Entry 7QH2 (electron microscopy, 2.43 A resolution); this record covers chains D and E of the 6 polymer chains in the assembly.

Chain D:
Name: Lactate dehydrogenase (NAD(+), ferredoxin) subunit LctC
Source organism: Acetobacterium woodii
Notes: EC 1.3.1.110
Reference sequence: H6LBB1 (LCTC_ACEWD); residue numbers follow UniProt; this construct covers 1-418
Amino-acid sequence (418 residues; numbered 1 to 418; the number before each row is that of its first residue):
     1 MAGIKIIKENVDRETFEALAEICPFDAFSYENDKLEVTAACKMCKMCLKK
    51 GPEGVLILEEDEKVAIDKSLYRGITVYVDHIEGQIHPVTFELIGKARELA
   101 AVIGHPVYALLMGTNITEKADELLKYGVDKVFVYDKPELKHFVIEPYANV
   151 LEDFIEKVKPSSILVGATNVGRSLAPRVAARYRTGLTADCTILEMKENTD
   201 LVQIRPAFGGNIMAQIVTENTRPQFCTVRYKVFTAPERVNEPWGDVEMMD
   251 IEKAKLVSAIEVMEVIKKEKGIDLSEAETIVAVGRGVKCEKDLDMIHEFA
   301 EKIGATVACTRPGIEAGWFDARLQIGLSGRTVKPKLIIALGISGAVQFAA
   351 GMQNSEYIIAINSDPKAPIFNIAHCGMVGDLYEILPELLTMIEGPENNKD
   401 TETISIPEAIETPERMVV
Not modelled in the structure: 1-61, 399-418
Small-molecule neighbours:
  - FAD (flavin-adenine dinucleotide), molecule 1: Leu186, Thr187, Ala188, Arg205, Ala207, Phe208, Ile212, Ala214, Ile216
  - FAD, molecule 2: Gly284, Arg285, Gly286, Lys288, Thr310, Arg311, Pro312, Gln324, Ile325, Gly326, Leu327, Ser328, Gly329, Gly341, Ile342, Ser343, Ala345, Gln347, Phe348, Ile361, Asn362, Ser363, Asp364, Ala367, Gly379, Asp380, Leu381, Tyr382
Swiss-Prot annotation at these positions:
  - binding site (FAD): Arg285, Ile325 to Ser328, Ser343 to Phe348, Asn362, Asp380, Leu381
Reported in the primary citation:
  - binding site for flavin-adenine dinucleotide: Arg205
  - mutagenesis - R205A: abolished catalytic activity on FBEC/FBEB
  - mutagenesis - D189A, R205A: unchanged catalytic activity on DCPIP with NADH
  - mutagenesis - D189A: decreased catalytic activity on FBEC
  - mutagenesis - C41A/C44A/C47A: abolished catalytic activity

Chain E:
Name: Lactate dehydrogenase (NAD(+), ferredoxin) subunit LctB
Source organism: Acetobacterium woodii
Notes: EC 1.3.1.110
Reference sequence: H6LBB0 (LCTB_ACEWD); residues 3-265 here correspond to UniProt positions 2-264 (UniProt number = residue number - 1)
Amino-acid sequence (265 residues; numbered 1 to 265; the number before each row is that of its first residue):
     1 MSKILVCIKQVPGTSNVEVDPETGVLIRDGVESKLNPYDLFGLETAFRLK
    51 EQLGGTITTLSMGPMQSKEVLMESFYMGADEGCLLSDRKFGGADVVATSY
   101 TLAQGTKRLGDFDLIICGKQTTDGDTAQVGPEMAEFLGIPHVTNVIKILA
   151 ADEKGLTLQMNMEESLEIQRVPYPCLITVDKDIYTPRLPSYKRKLDISKN
   201 PEIKILTLKDMYDTNEKKYGLSGSPTQVERIFPPESNVEKTSFEGDGKVL
   251 AKALLGILTEKKYLG
Sequence notes: initiating methionine (1); expression tag (2)
Small-molecule neighbours: FAD (flavin-adenine dinucleotide): Cys7, Ile8, Lys9, Asn36, Asp39, Leu60, Ser61, Met62, Ala93, Asp94, Val95, Thr98, Leu102, Cys117, Gly118, Lys119, Gln120, Thr121, Asp123, Gly124, Asp125, Thr126, Ala127, Gln128, Val129, Gly130, Thr226, Val228
Reported in the primary citation:
  - binding site for flavin-adenine dinucleotide: Thr226, Val228

Chain D / chain E interface:
Pairs across the interface (151; chain D residue first):
  Phe142(D) - Glu167(E)
  Phe142(D) - Gln169(E)
  Ile144(D) - His141(E)
  Glu145(D) - Pro140(E)
  Thr168(D) - Glu163(E)
  Asn169(D) - Asn144(E)
  Asn169(D) - Asn161(E)  hydrogen bond (side chain-backbone)
  Asn169(D) - Met162(E)
  Asn169(D) - Glu163(E)
  Arg172(D) - Ala127(E)
  Ser173(D) - His141(E)
  Ser173(D) - Thr143(E)  hydrogen bond
  Pro176(D) - Gln128(E)
  Pro176(D) - Pro131(E)  hydrophobic
  Pro176(D) - Glu132(E)
  Arg177(D) - Pro131(E)
  Arg177(D) - Ala134(E)  hydrogen bond (side chain-backbone)
  Arg177(D) - Glu135(E)  salt bridge
  Arg177(D) - Ile139(E)  hydrogen bond (side chain-backbone)
  Arg177(D) - His141(E)
  Ala179(D) - Glu132(E)
  Ala180(D) - Glu132(E)
  Ala180(D) - Glu135(E)
  Ala180(D) - Phe136(E)
  Arg181(D) - Glu135(E)  salt bridge
  Arg183(D) - Tyr100(E)
  Arg183(D) - Lys218(E)  hydrogen bond (side chain-backbone)
  Arg183(D) - Gly223(E)
  Arg183(D) - Pro225(E)
  Thr184(D) - Val96(E)
  Thr184(D) - Pro225(E)
  Gly185(D) - Pro225(E)
  Gly185(D) - Thr226(E)
  Leu186(D) - Gln128(E)  hydrogen bond (backbone-side chain)
  Leu186(D) - Thr226(E)
  Ala188(D) - Thr126(E)
  Ile204(D) - Phe232(E)  hydrophobic
  Arg205(D) - Gly124(E)  hydrogen bond (side chain-backbone)
  Arg205(D) - Asp125(E)  hydrogen bond (side chain-backbone)
  Arg205(D) - Thr126(E)
  Ala207(D) - Asp125(E)
  Phe208(D) - Ser15(E)
  Phe208(D) - Val17(E)  hydrophobic
  Phe208(D) - Leu26(E)  hydrophobic
  Phe208(D) - Thr122(E)
  Phe208(D) - Asp123(E)
  Phe208(D) - Asp125(E)  hydrogen bond (backbone-side chain)
  Gly209(D) - Asp125(E)  hydrogen bond (backbone-side chain)
  Gly210(D) - Pro234(E)
  Asn211(D) - Ser15(E)  hydrogen bond (side chain-backbone)
  Asn211(D) - Asn16(E)
  Asn211(D) - Val17(E)
  Asn211(D) - Pro234(E)
  Ile212(D) - Val17(E)
  Ile212(D) - Phe232(E)
  Ile212(D) - Pro234(E)
  Met213(D) - Ile231(E)
  Met213(D) - Phe232(E)  hydrogen bond (backbone-backbone)
  Met213(D) - Pro234(E)  hydrophobic
  Ala214(D) - Arg230(E)
  Ala214(D) - Ile231(E)  hydrophobic
  Gln215(D) - Gln227(E)
  Gln215(D) - Val228(E)
  Gln215(D) - Glu229(E)  hydrogen bond
  Gln215(D) - Arg230(E)  hydrogen bond (backbone-backbone)
  Ile216(D) - Thr226(E)
  Ile216(D) - Gln227(E)
  Ile216(D) - Val228(E)  hydrophobic
  Val217(D) - Thr226(E)
  Val217(D) - Gln227(E)
  Val217(D) - Glu229(E)
  Thr218(D) - Pro225(E)
  Thr218(D) - Thr226(E)
  Glu219(D) - Gln227(E)  hydrogen bond
  Thr221(D) - Pro225(E)
  Lys231(D) - Lys261(E)
  Lys231(D) - Lys262(E)  hydrogen bond (backbone-side chain)
  Lys231(D) - Tyr263(E)
  Val232(D) - Lys262(E)
  Phe233(D) - Lys262(E)
  Thr234(D) - Lys262(E)
  Ala259(D) - Arg170(E)
  Ala259(D) - Pro172(E)
  Ile260(D) - Pro140(E)  hydrophobic
  Ile260(D) - His141(E)
  Ile260(D) - Val142(E)  hydrophobic
  Ile260(D) - Gln169(E)
  Ile260(D) - Arg170(E)
  Ile260(D) - Val171(E)  hydrophobic
  Glu261(D) - Gln169(E)
  Glu261(D) - Arg170(E)  hydrogen bond (backbone-backbone)
  Val262(D) - Glu167(E)
  Val262(D) - Ile168(E)
  Met263(D) - Ile168(E)  hydrogen bond (backbone-backbone)
  Met263(D) - Arg170(E)
  Glu264(D) - Leu166(E)
  Glu264(D) - Glu167(E)
  Glu264(D) - Ile168(E)  hydrogen bond (backbone-backbone)
  Val265(D) - Ser165(E)
  Val265(D) - Leu166(E)
  Ile266(D) - Ser165(E)
  Ile266(D) - Leu166(E)  hydrogen bond (backbone-backbone)
  Ile266(D) - Ile168(E)  hydrophobic
  Lys267(D) - Glu164(E)  salt bridge
  Lys268(D) - Asn161(E)
  Lys268(D) - Met162(E)  hydrogen bond (side chain-backbone)
  Lys268(D) - Glu164(E)  hydrogen bond (backbone-backbone)
  Lys268(D) - Leu166(E)
  Lys302(D) - Tyr263(E)
  Ile303(D) - Gly265(E)
  Lys335(D) - Tyr263(E)
  Leu336(D) - Leu258(E)  hydrophobic
  Leu336(D) - Tyr263(E)
  Tyr357(D) - Lys261(E)
  Ile359(D) - Leu254(E)  hydrophobic
  Ile361(D) - Leu254(E)  hydrophobic
  Asn371(D) - Lys240(E)  hydrogen bond (backbone-side chain)
  Ala373(D) - Lys240(E)
  His374(D) - Val238(E)
  His374(D) - Glu239(E)
  His374(D) - Lys240(E)
  His374(D) - Thr241(E)  hydrogen bond (backbone-backbone)
  Cys375(D) - Thr241(E)
  Cys375(D) - Phe243(E)  hydrophobic
  Cys375(D) - Ile257(E)  hydrophobic
  Gly376(D) - Thr241(E)  hydrogen bond (backbone-backbone)
  Gly376(D) - Ser242(E)
  Gly376(D) - Phe243(E)  hydrogen bond (backbone-backbone)
  Met377(D) - Phe243(E)
  Met377(D) - Leu250(E)  hydrophobic
  Met377(D) - Ala253(E)
  Met377(D) - Leu254(E)
  Val378(D) - Phe243(E)  hydrogen bond (backbone-backbone)
  Val378(D) - Asp246(E)
  Val378(D) - Leu250(E)
  Gly379(D) - Asp246(E)
  Glu383(D) - Asp246(E)
  Glu383(D) - Gly247(E)  hydrogen bond (side chain-backbone)
  Ile384(D) - Gly247(E)
  Ile384(D) - Leu250(E)  hydrophobic
  Glu387(D) - Gly247(E)
  Glu387(D) - Lys248(E)  salt bridge
  Leu388(D) - Ala251(E)
  Leu388(D) - Leu254(E)  hydrophobic
  Leu388(D) - Gly265(E)
  Met391(D) - Lys248(E)
  Met391(D) - Ala251(E)
  Met391(D) - Lys252(E)
  Met391(D) - Leu255(E)
  Ile392(D) - Gly265(E)
  Glu396(D) - Leu264(E)
Also at the interface, not in a pair above, chain D (83 interface residues in all): Lys63, Ile81, Glu91, His141, Ala167, Thr187, Lys196, Val202, Glu276, Glu278, Thr279, Phe299, Ile372, Asp380
Also at the interface, not in a pair above, chain E (77 interface residues in all): Pro12, Gln120, Gly138, Met160, Asp182, Ser222, Pro233, Glu244

Overview:
The interface between chain D and chain E involves 83 residues on one side and 77 on the other, with 28
hydrogen bonds and 4 salt bridges. Among the polar pairs are Arg177(D)-Glu135(E), Arg181(D)-Glu135(E) and
Lys267(D)-Glu164(E). The paper reports a binding site for flavin-adenine dinucleotide at Arg205(D) and
Thr226(E) among others; R205A of chain D abolishes catalytic activity on FBEC/FBEB; 3 substitutions were
tested in all.
Here chain D is Lactate dehydrogenase (NAD(+), ferredoxin) subunit LctC and chain E is Lactate dehydrogenase
(NAD(+), ferredoxin) subunit LctB, both from Acetobacterium woodii. Entry 7QH2 (Cryo-EM structure of Ldh-EtfAB
complex from Acetobacterium woodii) was determined by electron microscopy.
